PDB entry 8WHT | electron microscopy, 2.75 A resolution | chains A and B of the 52 polymer chains in the assembly

== Chain A (and B) ==
Molecule: Flagellar L-ring protein
From: Salmonella enterica subsp. enterica serovar Typhimurium str. LT2
Notes: chain B of this document is another copy of the same molecule, construct and numbering; everything in this record applies to it too
Reference sequence: P0A1N8 (FLGH_SALTY); residue numbers follow UniProt; this construct covers 1-232
Chain sequence (232 residues; row label = number of the first residue in the row):
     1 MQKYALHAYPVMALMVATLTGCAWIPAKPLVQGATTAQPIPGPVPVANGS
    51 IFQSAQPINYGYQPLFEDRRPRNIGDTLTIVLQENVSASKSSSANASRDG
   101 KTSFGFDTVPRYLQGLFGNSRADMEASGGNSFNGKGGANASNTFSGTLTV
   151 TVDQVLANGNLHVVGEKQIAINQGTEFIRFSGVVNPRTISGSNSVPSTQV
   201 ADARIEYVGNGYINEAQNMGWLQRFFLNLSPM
Unresolved in the structure: 1-21
Swiss-Prot annotation at these positions:
  - lipidation: Cys22 (N-palmitoyl cysteine)

== Interface between chain A and chain B ==
Residue-residue contacts (129):
  Tyr62(A) - Phe52(B)  hydrophobic
  Tyr62(A) - Gln53(B)
  Ile74(A) - Ala37(B)  hydrophobic
  Ile74(A) - Gln38(B)
  Ile74(A) - Pro39(B)
  Gly75(A) - Ala37(B)
  Glu84(A) - Lys167(B)  salt bridge
  Asn85(A) - Ser145(B)
  Asn85(A) - Gly146(B)
  Val86(A) - Phe144(B)  hydrophobic
  Val86(A) - Ser145(B)
  Val86(A) - Tyr207(B)  hydrophobic
  Ser87(A) - Phe144(B)
  Ser87(A) - Ser145(B)  hydrogen bond (backbone-backbone)
  Ala88(A) - Thr143(B)
  Ala88(A) - Phe144(B)  hydrophobic
  Ser89(A) - Asn142(B)
  Ser89(A) - Thr143(B)  hydrogen bond (backbone-backbone)
  Lys90(A) - Ser141(B)
  Lys90(A) - Asn142(B)
  Ser91(A) - Ala140(B)
  Ser91(A) - Ser141(B)  hydrogen bond (backbone-backbone)
  Ser92(A) - Asn139(B)
  Ser92(A) - Ala140(B)
  Ser93(A) - Ala138(B)
  Ser93(A) - Asn139(B)  hydrogen bond
  Ala94(A) - Gly137(B)
  Asn95(A) - Gly136(B)
  Asn95(A) - Gly137(B)  hydrogen bond (backbone-backbone)
  Ala96(A) - Lys135(B)
  Ser97(A) - Gly134(B)
  Ser97(A) - Lys135(B)  hydrogen bond (backbone-backbone)
  Arg98(A) - Phe132(B)
  Arg98(A) - Asn133(B)
  Asp99(A) - Phe132(B)
  Asp99(A) - Asn133(B)  hydrogen bond (backbone-backbone)
  Gly100(A) - Ser131(B)
  Lys101(A) - Asn130(B)
  Lys101(A) - Ser131(B)  hydrogen bond (backbone-backbone)
  Thr102(A) - Gly129(B)
  Thr102(A) - Asn130(B)
  Ser103(A) - Gly128(B)
  Ser103(A) - Gly129(B)  hydrogen bond (backbone-backbone)
  Phe104(A) - Ser127(B)
  Gly105(A) - Ala126(B)
  Gly105(A) - Ser127(B)  hydrogen bond (backbone-backbone)
  Phe106(A) - Glu125(B)
  Phe106(A) - Ala126(B)  hydrophobic
  Asp107(A) - Glu125(B)  hydrogen bond (backbone-backbone)
  Thr108(A) - Asp123(B)
  Thr108(A) - Met124(B)
  Thr108(A) - Glu125(B)  hydrogen bond (backbone-backbone)
  Val109(A) - Asp123(B)
  Pro110(A) - Arg121(B)
  Pro110(A) - Asp123(B)
  Pro110(A) - Met124(B)
  Arg111(A) - Arg121(B)  hydrogen bond (backbone-backbone)
  Ala140(A) - Tyr207(B)  hydrophobic
  Ser141(A) - Glu176(B)
  Ser141(A) - Tyr207(B)
  Asn142(A) - Ile169(B)
  Asn142(A) - Glu176(B)
  Asn142(A) - Tyr207(B)  hydrogen bond
  Thr143(A) - Ile171(B)
  Thr151(A) - Ala37(B)
  Val152(A) - Ala37(B)
  Asp153(A) - Ala37(B)
  Ala157(A) - Tyr60(B)
  Asn158(A) - Tyr60(B)
  Asn158(A) - Gly75(B)
  Asn158(A) - Asp76(B)  hydrogen bond
  Gly159(A) - Tyr60(B)
  Asn160(A) - Thr77(B)
  Val164(A) - Ala34(B)
  Val164(A) - Thr35(B)
  Gly165(A) - Thr35(B)
  Glu166(A) - Thr35(B)  hydrogen bond
  Arg179(A) - Val31(B)
  Ser181(A) - Val31(B)
  Asn185(A) - Thr77(B)  hydrogen bond
  Arg187(A) - Arg69(B)
  Thr188(A) - Arg69(B)
  Thr198(A) - Thr147(B)
  Thr198(A) - Thr149(B)  hydrogen bond (backbone-side chain)
  Gln199(A) - Thr79(B)
  Gln199(A) - Thr149(B)
  Val200(A) - Thr149(B)  hydrogen bond (backbone-side chain)
  Ala201(A) - Thr77(B)
  Ala201(A) - Thr149(B)
  Ala201(A) - Thr151(B)
  Ala201(A) - Glu166(B)
  Asp202(A) - Glu166(B)
  Ala203(A) - Lys167(B)
  Ala203(A) - Gln168(B)  hydrogen bond (backbone-backbone)
  Arg204(A) - Val31(B)
  Arg204(A) - Glu166(B)  salt bridge
  Arg204(A) - Gln168(B)
  Ile205(A) - Leu30(B)
  Ile205(A) - Gln168(B)  hydrogen bond (backbone-backbone)
  Ile205(A) - Ile169(B)
  Ile205(A) - Ala170(B)  hydrogen bond (backbone-backbone)
  Glu206(A) - Pro29(B)
  Glu206(A) - Leu30(B)  hydrogen bond (side chain-backbone)
  Glu206(A) - Val31(B)  hydrogen bond (side chain-backbone)
  Glu206(A) - Ala170(B)
  Tyr207(A) - Ala170(B)  hydrogen bond (backbone-backbone)
  Tyr207(A) - Ile171(B)
  Tyr207(A) - Asn172(B)  hydrogen bond (backbone-backbone)
  Asn214(A) - Gln173(B)
  Glu215(A) - Trp24(B)
  Gln217(A) - Asn172(B)  hydrogen bond
  Gln217(A) - Gln173(B)
  Gln217(A) - Tyr212(B)  hydrogen bond (backbone-side chain)
  Asn218(A) - Ala23(B)
  Asn218(A) - Gln173(B)  hydrogen bond
  Met219(A) - Cys22(B)  hydrogen bond (backbone-side chain)
  Met219(A) - Tyr212(B)  hydrophobic
  Arg224(A) - Tyr212(B)
  Arg224(A) - Glu215(B)  salt bridge
  Leu227(A) - Tyr212(B)
  Leu227(A) - Ala216(B)
  Asn228(A) - Glu215(B)  hydrogen bond
  Leu229(A) - Trp221(B)  hydrogen bond (backbone-side chain)
  Ser230(A) - Trp221(B)  hydrogen bond (backbone-side chain)
  Pro231(A) - Gly220(B)
  Pro231(A) - Trp221(B)
  Pro231(A) - Leu222(B)  hydrogen bond (backbone-backbone)
  Pro231(A) - Gln223(B)  hydrogen bond (backbone-backbone)
  Met232(A) - Gln223(B)
Also at the interface, not in a pair above, chain A (77 interface residues in all): Tyr112, Phe144, Val155, Leu156, Phe180
Also at the interface, not in a pair above, chain B (70 interface residues in all): Thr36, Ile40, Ala122, Leu148, Ile178, Gly211

== In short ==
77 residues of chain A face 70 of chain B across their interface, with 35 hydrogen bonds and 3 salt bridges.
Among the polar pairs are Glu84(A)-Lys167(B), Arg204(A)-Glu166(B) and Arg224(A)-Glu215(B).
Both chains are Flagellar L-ring protein (Salmonella enterica subsp. enterica serovar Typhimurium str. LT2).
Entry 8WHT (Cryo-EM structure of the LP ring within the flagellar motor-hook complex in the CW state) was
determined by electron microscopy (same publication as 8WIW, 8WK3, 8WK4, 8WKI, 8WKK, 8WKQ and 11 further
entries).
